PDB entry 1B9I | X-ray diffraction, 2.00 A resolution | chain A

# Chain A
Molecule: Protein (3-amino-5-hydroxybenzoic acid synthase)
From: Amycolatopsis mediterranei
UniProt: O52552 (O52552_AMYMD); residues 5-388 here = UniProt positions 5-388
Amino-acid sequence (388 residues; row label = number of the first residue in the row):
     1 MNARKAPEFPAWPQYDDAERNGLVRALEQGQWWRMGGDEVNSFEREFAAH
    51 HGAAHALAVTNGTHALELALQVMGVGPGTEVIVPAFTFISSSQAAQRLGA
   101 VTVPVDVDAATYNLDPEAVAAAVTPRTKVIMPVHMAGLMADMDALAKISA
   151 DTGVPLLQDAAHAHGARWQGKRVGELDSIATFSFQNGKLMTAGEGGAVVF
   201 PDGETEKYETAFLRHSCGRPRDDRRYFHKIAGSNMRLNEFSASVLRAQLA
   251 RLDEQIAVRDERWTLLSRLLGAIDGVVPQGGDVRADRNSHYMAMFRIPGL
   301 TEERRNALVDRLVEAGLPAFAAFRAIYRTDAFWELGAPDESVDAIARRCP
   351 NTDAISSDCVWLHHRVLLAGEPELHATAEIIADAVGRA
Not modelled in the structure: 1-4
Differences from the reference sequence: conflict R262 (Pro in O52552)
Residues lining bound ligands: PXG (3-[O-phosphonopyridoxyl]--amino-benzoic acid): W33, N61, G62, T63, L66, T87, F88, S90, S91, V133, D159, A161, H162, S183, F184, Q185, K188, G195, R219, Y226, N234, R236, Y291, F323, W361
Swiss-Prot annotation at these positions:
  - modified residue: K188 (N6-(pyridoxal phosphate)lysine)
  - mutagenesis: F88 (F88A: Loss of AHBA synthase activity), D159 (D159A/E/K: Loss of AHBA synthase activity), H162 (H162L: 2-fold decrease in AHBA synthase activity), Q185 (Q185E/H/L: Loss of AHBA synthase activity), K188 (K188D: Loss of AHBA synthase activity), R219 (R219A: 10-fold decrease in AHBA synthase activity), Y226 (Y226F: Loss of AHBA synthase activity), R236 (R236A: Loss of AHBA synthase activity), Y291 (Y291A: Loss of AHBA synthase activity; Y291F: 7-fold decrease in AHBA synthase activity)

# Summary
Ligands of chain A: compound PXG. Curated annotation (UniProt) lists 9 mutagenesis sites.
Chain A is Protein (3-amino-5-hydroxybenzoic acid synthase) (Amycolatopsis mediterranei); the structure,
Crystal structure of 3-amino-5-hydroxybenzoic acid (ahba) synthase, was determined by X-ray diffraction,
deposited together with 1B9H.
